Entry 8A1U (electron microscopy, 2.86 A resolution); this record covers chains B and C of the 6 polymer chains in the assembly.

[Chain B]
Molecule: Na(+)-translocating NADH-quinone reductase subunit B
Source organism: Vibrio cholerae
Notes: EC 7.2.1.1
UniProtKB: Q9KPS2 (NQRB_VIBCH); residues 1-415 here = UniProt positions 1-415
Sequence (415 residues; numbered 1 to 415; the number before each row is that of its first residue):
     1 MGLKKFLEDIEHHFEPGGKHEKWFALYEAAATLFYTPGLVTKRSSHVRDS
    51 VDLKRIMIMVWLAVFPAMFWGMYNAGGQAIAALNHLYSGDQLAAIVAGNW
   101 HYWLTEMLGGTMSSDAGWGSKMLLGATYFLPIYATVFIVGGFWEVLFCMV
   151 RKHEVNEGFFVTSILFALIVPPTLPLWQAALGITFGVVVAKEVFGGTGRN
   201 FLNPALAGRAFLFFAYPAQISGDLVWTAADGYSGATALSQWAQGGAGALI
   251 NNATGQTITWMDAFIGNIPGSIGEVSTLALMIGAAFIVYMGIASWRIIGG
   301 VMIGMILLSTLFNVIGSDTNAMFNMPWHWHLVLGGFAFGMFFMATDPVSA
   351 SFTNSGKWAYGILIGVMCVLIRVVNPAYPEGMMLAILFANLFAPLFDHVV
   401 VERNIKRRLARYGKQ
Disordered / not traced: 1-19, 415
Glycans and other covalent adducts: flavin mononucleotide (FMN) linked to T236
Ion coordination: Na+ site 1: A263, V275, V332; Na+ site 2: I371, R372, N375, Y378
Residues lining bound ligands:
  - 1,2-Distearoyl-sn-glycerophosphoethanolamine (3PE), molecule 1: W61, F65, M68, F69, M72, W100, L104, L108, G109, G110, T111, G117, W118, G119, S120, M122, L123, A126, T127, L130, P131, Y133
  - 1,2-Distearoyl-sn-glycerophosphoethanolamine (3PE), molecule 2: W143, L146, F147, V150, R151, L181, T184, F185, V188, V189, F211
  - 1,2-Distearoyl-sn-glycerophosphoethanolamine (3PE), molecule 3: W260, M261, F264, M281, W327, H328, W329, L331
  - 1,2-Distearoyl-sn-glycerophosphoethanolamine (3PE), molecule 4: W295, R296, L307, N354, S355, W358, A359, I362, L363, V366, F396
  - FMN (flavin mononucleotide), molecule 1: I169, L206, R209, F213, W226, A237, L238, S239, G270, S271, E274, G334, G335, F338, G339, M343, Y378, P379, E380, G381, M382, M383, L384
  - FMN, molecule 2: F213, F214, P217, S221, G222, D223, Q243, A377, Y378, P379
  - riboflavin (RBF): I56, M57, V60, G158, V161, T162, L165, K191, G196, T197, G198, R199, N200, L202, N203, P204, A205, I292, A293, F342, M343, T345, D346, P347, V348, S349
  - ubiquinone-2 (UQ2): L26, A29, A30, L33, F137, I138, G141, F142, E144, V145, V155, N156, E157, F159, F160

[Chain C]
Molecule: Na(+)-translocating NADH-quinone reductase subunit C
Source organism: Vibrio cholerae
Notes: EC 7.2.1.1
UniProtKB: P0C6E0 (NQRC_VIBCH); residue numbers follow UniProt; this construct covers 1-257
Sequence (257 residues; numbered 1 to 257; the number before each row is that of its first residue):
     1 MASNNDSIKKTLFVVIALSLVCSIIVSAAAVGLRDKQKENAALDKQSKIL
    51 QVAGIEAKGSKQIVELFNKSIEPRLVDFNTGDFVEGDAANYDQRKAAKEA
   101 SESIKLTAEQDKAKIQRRANVGVVYLVKDGDKTSKVILPVHGNGLWSMMY
   151 AFVAVETDGNTVSGLTYYEQGETPGLGGEVENPAWRAQWVGKKLFDENHK
   201 PAIKIVKGGAPQGSEHGVDGLSGATLTSNGVQNTFDFWLGDMGFGPFLTK
   251 VRDGGLN
Disordered / not traced: 1-6
Glycans and other covalent adducts: flavin mononucleotide (FMN) linked to T225
Residues lining bound ligands: FMN (flavin mononucleotide): L145, W146, E172, T173, L176, G177, K207, G223, A224, L226, T227
UniProt features mapped onto this chain:
  - modified residue: T225 (FMN phosphoryl threonine)

[Interface between chain B and chain C]
Residue-residue contacts (4; chain B residue first):
  P217(B) - L176(C)  hydrophobic
  P376(B) - L226(C)
  A377(B) - W146(C)  hydrophobic
  Y378(B) - W146(C)
Interface residues without a listed pair, chain B (7 interface residues in all): A218, S221, D223
Interface residues without a listed pair, chain C (5 interface residues in all): L145, K207

[In short]
7 residues of chain B face 5 of chain C across their interface. Ligands of chain B: riboflavin, 4 copies of
1,2-Distearoyl-sn-glycerophosphoethanolamine, ubiquinone-2 and flavin mononucleotide. Covalently linked flavin
mononucleotide: at T236(B). Covalently linked flavin mononucleotide: at T225(C).
Chain B is Na(+)-translocating NADH-quinone reductase subunit B and chain C is Na(+)-translocating
NADH-quinone reductase subunit C, both from Vibrio cholerae; the structure, Sodium pumping NADH-quinone
oxidoreductase with substrates NADH and Q2, was determined by electron microscopy, deposited together with
8A1T, 8A1V, 8A1W, 8A1X, 8A1Y, 8ACW and 8ACY.
